7R77 - chains A and B of the 3 polymer chains in the assembly; structure by electron microscopy, 3.00 A resolution.

# Chain A
Name: DNA repair protein Rad8
From: Cryptococcus neoformans var. grubii serotype A (strain H99 / ATCC 208821 / CBS 10515 / FGSC 9487)
UniProt: J9VI03 (J9VI03_CRYNH); residues 58-2377 here = UniProt positions 58-2377
Sequence (2348 residues; numbered 30 to 2377; the number before each row is that of its first residue):
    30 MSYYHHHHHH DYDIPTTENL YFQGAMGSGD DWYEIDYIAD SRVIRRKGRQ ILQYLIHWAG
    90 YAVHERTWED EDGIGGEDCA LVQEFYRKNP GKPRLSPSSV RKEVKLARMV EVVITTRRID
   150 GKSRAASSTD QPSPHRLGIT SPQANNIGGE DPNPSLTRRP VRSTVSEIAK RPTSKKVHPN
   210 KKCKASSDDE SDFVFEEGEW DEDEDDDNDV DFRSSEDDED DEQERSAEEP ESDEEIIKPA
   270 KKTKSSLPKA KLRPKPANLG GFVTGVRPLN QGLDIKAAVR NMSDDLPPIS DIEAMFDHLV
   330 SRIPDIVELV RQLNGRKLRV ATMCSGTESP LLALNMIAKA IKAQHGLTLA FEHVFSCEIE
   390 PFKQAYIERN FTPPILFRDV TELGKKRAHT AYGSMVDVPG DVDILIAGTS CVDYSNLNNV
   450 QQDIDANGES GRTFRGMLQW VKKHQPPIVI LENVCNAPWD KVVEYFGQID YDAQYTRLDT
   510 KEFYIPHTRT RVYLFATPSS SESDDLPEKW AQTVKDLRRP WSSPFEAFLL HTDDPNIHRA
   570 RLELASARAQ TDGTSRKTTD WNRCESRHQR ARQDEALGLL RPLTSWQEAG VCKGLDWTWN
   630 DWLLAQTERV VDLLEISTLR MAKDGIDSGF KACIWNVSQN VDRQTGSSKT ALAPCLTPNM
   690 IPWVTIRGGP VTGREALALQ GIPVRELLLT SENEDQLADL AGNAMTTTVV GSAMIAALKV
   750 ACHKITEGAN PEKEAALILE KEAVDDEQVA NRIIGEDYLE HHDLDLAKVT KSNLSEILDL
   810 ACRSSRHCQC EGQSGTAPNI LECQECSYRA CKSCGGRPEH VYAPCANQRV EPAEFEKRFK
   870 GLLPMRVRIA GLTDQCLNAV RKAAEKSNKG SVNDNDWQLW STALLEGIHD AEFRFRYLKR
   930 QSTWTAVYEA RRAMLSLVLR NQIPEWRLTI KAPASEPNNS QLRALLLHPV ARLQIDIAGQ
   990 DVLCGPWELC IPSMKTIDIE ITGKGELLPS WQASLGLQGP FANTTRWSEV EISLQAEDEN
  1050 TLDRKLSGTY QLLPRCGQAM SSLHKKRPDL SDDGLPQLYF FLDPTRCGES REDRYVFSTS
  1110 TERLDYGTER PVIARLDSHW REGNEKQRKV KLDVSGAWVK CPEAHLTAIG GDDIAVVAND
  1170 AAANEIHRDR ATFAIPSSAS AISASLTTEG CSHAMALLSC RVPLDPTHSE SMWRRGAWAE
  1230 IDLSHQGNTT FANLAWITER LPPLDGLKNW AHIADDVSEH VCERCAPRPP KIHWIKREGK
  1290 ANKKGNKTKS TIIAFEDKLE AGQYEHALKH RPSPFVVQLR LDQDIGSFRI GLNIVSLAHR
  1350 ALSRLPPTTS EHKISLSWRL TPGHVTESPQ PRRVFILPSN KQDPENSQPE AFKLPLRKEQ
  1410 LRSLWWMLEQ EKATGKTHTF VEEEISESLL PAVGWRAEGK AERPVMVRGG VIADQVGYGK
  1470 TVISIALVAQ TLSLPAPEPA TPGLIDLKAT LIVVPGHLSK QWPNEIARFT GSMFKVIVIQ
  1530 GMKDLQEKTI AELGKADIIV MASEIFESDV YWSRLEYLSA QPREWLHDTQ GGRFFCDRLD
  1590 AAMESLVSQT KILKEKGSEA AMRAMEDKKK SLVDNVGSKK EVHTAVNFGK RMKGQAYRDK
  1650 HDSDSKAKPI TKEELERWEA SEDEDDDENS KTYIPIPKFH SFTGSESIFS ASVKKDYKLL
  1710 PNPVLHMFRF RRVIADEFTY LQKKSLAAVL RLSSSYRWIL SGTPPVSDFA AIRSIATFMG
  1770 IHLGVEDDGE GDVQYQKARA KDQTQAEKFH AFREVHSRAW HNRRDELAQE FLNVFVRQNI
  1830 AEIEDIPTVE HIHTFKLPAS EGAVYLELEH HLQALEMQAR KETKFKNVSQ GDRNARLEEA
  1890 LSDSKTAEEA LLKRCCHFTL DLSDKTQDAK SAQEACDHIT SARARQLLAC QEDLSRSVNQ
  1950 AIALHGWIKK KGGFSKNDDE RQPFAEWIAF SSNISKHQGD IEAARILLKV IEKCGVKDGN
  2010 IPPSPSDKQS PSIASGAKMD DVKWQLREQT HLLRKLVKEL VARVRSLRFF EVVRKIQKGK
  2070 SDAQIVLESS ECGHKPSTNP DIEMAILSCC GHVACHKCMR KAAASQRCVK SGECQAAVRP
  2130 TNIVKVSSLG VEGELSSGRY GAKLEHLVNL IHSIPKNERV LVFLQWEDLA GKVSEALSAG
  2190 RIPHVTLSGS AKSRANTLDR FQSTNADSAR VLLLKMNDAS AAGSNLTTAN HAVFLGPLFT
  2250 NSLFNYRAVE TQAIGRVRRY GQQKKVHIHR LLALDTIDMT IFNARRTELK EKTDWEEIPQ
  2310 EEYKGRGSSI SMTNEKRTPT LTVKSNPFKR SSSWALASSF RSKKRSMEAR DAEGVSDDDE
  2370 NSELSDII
Not modelled in the structure: 30-302, 445-458, 529-533, 581-583, 1159-1178, 1286-1299, 1398-1400, 1603-1706, 1964-1969, 2022-2026, 2212-2214, 2228-2232, 2315-2377
Differences from the reference sequence: expression tag (30-57)
Metal / ion sites: Zn2+ site 1: Cys817, Cys819, Cys840, Cys843; Zn2+ site 2: Cys832, Cys835, His849, Cys1065; Zn2+ site 3: Cys1200, Cys1271, Cys1274, His1348; Zn2+ site 4: Cys2081, His2083, Cys2107; Zn2+ site 5: Cys2099, Cys2123
Swiss-Prot annotation at these positions:
  - active site: Cys440
  - binding site (ATP): Asp1463 to Thr1470
  - mutagenesis: Trp87 to Tyr90 (Severely decreases binding to histone H3 trimethylated on 'Lys-9'), Cys440 (C440A: Abolishes methylation of the fifth carbon of cytosine (5mC) in DNA), Lys1469 (K1469A: Abolishes methylation of the fifth carbon of cytosine (5mC) in DNA. Abolishes methyltransferase activity and severely impairs ATPase activity)
From the paper describing this entry:
  - binding site for the 36-nt DNA strand (chain B): Ser667, Gln668, Asn669, Arg672, Arg2036
  - conformationally variable residues (side-chain flip): Gln668, Asn669
  - binding site for the 36-nt DNA strand: Cys684
  - specificity-determining residues: Cys684 (proposed by the authors, not directly observed)
  - mutagenesis - Q668A, N669G/Q673A, R672A, R2036A: decreased catalytic activity on hmDNA
  - mutagenesis - N447A (10-fold), C684G: decreased catalytic activity
  - mutagenesis - E637A: increased catalytic activity
  - mutagenesis - N447A: unchanged catalytic activity (ATPase activity)
  - catalytic residues: Cys440 (proposed by the authors, not directly observed)

# Chain B
Molecule: 36-nt DNA strand
Sequence (36 nucleotides; row label = number of the first residue in the row):
     1 TGTATGGTCT TAGGCAATTC TAGTGTCAGC GCATGG
Not modelled in the structure: 1-24
Modified residues: 5CM (5-methyl-2'-deoxy-cytidine-5'-monophosphate) at position 30

# How chain A and chain B interact
Pairs across the interface (17; chain A residue first):
  Asp589(A) - DG29(B)  sugar contact
  Trp590(A) - 5CM_30(B)  phosphate contact
  Arg592(A) - 5CM_30(B)  salt bridge to the phosphate
  Cys593(A) - 5CM_30(B)  hydrogen bond to the phosphate
  Arg596(A) - DG31(B)  salt bridge to the phosphate
  Arg596(A) - DC32(B)  salt bridge to the phosphate
  Thr636(A) - DG29(B)  hydrogen bond to the phosphate
  Arg638(A) - DG29(B)  salt bridge to the phosphate
  Arg638(A) - 5CM_30(B)  base contact
  Ser667(A) - 5CM_30(B)  hydrogen bond to the base
  Gln668(A) - DG31(B)  hydrogen bond to the base
  Asn669(A) - DG31(B)  hydrogen bond to the base
  Arg672(A) - DG31(B)  base contact
  Arg672(A) - DC32(B)  hydrogen bond to the base
  Trp2033(A) - DC32(B)  phosphate contact
  Arg2036(A) - DG31(B)  salt bridge to the phosphate
  Arg2036(A) - DC32(B)  salt bridge to the phosphate
Also at the interface, not in a pair above, chain A (17 interface residues in all): Asn485, Arg506, Thr588, Asn591
Also at the interface, not in a pair above, chain B (6 interface residues in all): DT34, DG35

# Summary
17 residues of chain A and 6 residues of chain B are in contact, with 6 hydrogen bonds and 6 salt bridges.
Polar contacts include Ser667(A)-5CM_30(B), Gln668(A)-DG31(B) and Asn669(A)-DG31(B). From the paper: the
catalytic residue Cys440(A); Q668A, N669G/Q673A and R672A of chain A, among others, reduce catalytic activity
on hmDNA; 7 substitutions were tested in all.
Chain A is DNA repair protein Rad8 (Cryptococcus neoformans var. grubii serotype A (strain H99 / ATCC 208821 /
CBS 10515 / FGSC 9487)) and chain B is a 36-nt DNA strand; the structure, Cryo-EM structure of DNMT5 binary
complex with hemimethylated DNA, was determined by electron microscopy (same publication as 7R76, 7R78 and
7T02).
